PDB entry 6QKS | X-ray diffraction, 1.60 A resolution | chains A and B

[Chain A (and B)]
Molecule: Fluoroacetate dehalogenase
Organism: Rhodopseudomonas palustris
Notes: chain B of this document is another copy of the same molecule, construct and numbering; everything in this record applies to it too
Reference sequence: A0A2R4GQN1 (A0A2R4GQN1_RHOPL); residue numbers follow UniProt; this construct covers 1-302
Sequence (306 residues; each row starts with the number of its first residue; numbers below 1 keep their minus sign (Gly-1 is residue -1)):
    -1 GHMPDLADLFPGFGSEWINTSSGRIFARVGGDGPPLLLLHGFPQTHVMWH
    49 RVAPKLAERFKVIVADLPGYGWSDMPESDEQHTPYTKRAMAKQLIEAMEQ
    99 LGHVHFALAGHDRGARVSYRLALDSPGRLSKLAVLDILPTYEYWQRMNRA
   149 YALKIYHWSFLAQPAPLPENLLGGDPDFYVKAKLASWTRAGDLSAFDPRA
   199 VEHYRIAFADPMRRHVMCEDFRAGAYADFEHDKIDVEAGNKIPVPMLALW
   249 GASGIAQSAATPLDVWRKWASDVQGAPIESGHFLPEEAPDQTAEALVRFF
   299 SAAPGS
Unresolved in the structure: 302-304 (chain B: -1 to 3, 301-304)
Differences from the reference sequence: expression tag (-1 to 0, 303-304); conflict Pro2 (Ser in A0A2R4GQN1), Glu78 (Asp in A0A2R4GQN1), Leu119 (Met in A0A2R4GQN1), Arg197 (Gln in A0A2R4GQN1), Val199 (Ile in A0A2R4GQN1), Phe219 (Tyr in A0A2R4GQN1), Ile232 (Ala in A0A2R4GQN1), Val295 (Met in A0A2R4GQN1), Arg296 (Thr in A0A2R4GQN1)
From the paper describing this entry:
  - allosteric site: Tyr141, Lys152, Ile153 (from molecular simulation)
  - mutagenesis - K152I: unchanged stability
  - catalytic residues: Asp110 (citing earlier work)
  - mutagenesis - H280N: decreased catalytic activity (citing earlier work)

[Interface between chain A and chain B]
Pairs across the interface (43):
  Trp142(A) with Arg147(B)
  Met145(A) with Met145(B); Asn146(B); Arg147(B); Ala150(B), hydrophobic
  Asn146(A) with Met145(B), hydrogen bond (backbone-backbone)
  Arg147(A) with Trp142(B); Ala223(B), hydrogen bond (side chain-backbone); Tyr224(B); Phe227(B)
  Ala150(A) with Met145(B), hydrophobic; Ser157(B), hydrogen bond (backbone-side chain)
  Leu151(A) with Trp142(B), hydrophobic; Ser157(B); Ala160(B), hydrophobic; Gln161(B), hydrogen bond (backbone-side chain); Ala223(B), hydrophobic; Tyr224(B)
  Tyr154(A) with Phe158(B), hydrophobic; Gln161(B); Leu165(B)
  Ser157(A) with Ala150(B)
  Phe158(A) with Tyr154(B), hydrophobic; Phe158(B), hydrophobic
  Ala160(A) with Leu151(B), hydrophobic
  Gln161(A) with Leu151(B), hydrogen bond (side chain-backbone); Tyr154(B)
  Leu165(A) with Tyr154(B); Phe176(B), hydrophobic; Lys181(B)
  Asn168(A) with Asp173(B), hydrogen bond; Phe176(B)
  Leu169(A) with Leu169(B); Tyr177(B), hydrophobic
  Asp173(A) with Asn168(B), hydrogen bond
  Phe176(A) with Asn168(B)
  Tyr177(A) with Leu169(B), hydrophobic
  Lys181(A) with Leu165(B)
  Ala223(A) with Arg147(B), hydrogen bond (backbone-side chain); Leu151(B), hydrophobic
  Tyr224(A) with Arg147(B); Leu151(B)
  Phe227(A) with Arg147(B)
Other interface residues (no listed pair), chain A (25 interface residues in all): Lys152, Pro164, Leu170, Gly172
Other interface residues (no listed pair), chain B (27 interface residues in all): Trp156, Pro164, Leu170, Gly172, Ala180, Glu228

[Summary]
25 residues of chain A face 27 of chain B across their interface; the contacts include 8 hydrogen bonds. Polar
contacts include Arg147(A)-Ala223(B), Ala150(A)-Ser157(B) and Leu151(A)-Gln161(B). From the paper: the
catalytic residue Asp110(A); H280N of chain A reduces catalytic activity.
Chain A and chain B are both Fluoroacetate dehalogenase (Rhodopseudomonas palustris); the structure, Crystal
Structure of the Fluoroacetate Dehalogenase RPA1163 - Tyr219Phe - Apo, was determined by X-ray diffraction,
deposited together with 6QKT, 6QKU and 6QKW.
